PDB entry 1S8L | X-ray diffraction, 2.30 A resolution | chain A

[Chain A]
Name: Bacteriorhodopsin precursor
Organism: Halobacterium sp
UniProtKB: P02945 (BACR_HALN1); residues 1-249 here correspond to UniProt positions 14-262 (UniProt number = residue number + 13)
Amino-acid sequence (249 residues; each row starts with the number of its first residue):
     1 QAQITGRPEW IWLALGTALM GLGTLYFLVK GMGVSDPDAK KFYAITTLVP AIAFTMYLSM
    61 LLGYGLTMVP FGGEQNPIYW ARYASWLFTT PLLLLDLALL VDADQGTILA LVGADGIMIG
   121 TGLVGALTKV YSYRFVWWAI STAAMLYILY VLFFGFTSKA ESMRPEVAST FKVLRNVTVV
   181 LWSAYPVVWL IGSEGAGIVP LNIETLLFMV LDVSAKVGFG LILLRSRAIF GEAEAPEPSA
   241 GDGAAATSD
Unresolved in the structure: 1-3, 65-74, 233-249
Sequence notes: engineered mutation Ser-85 (Asp98 in P02945)
UniProt features mapped onto this chain:
  - modified residue: Gln-1 (Pyrrolidone carboxylic acid), Lys-216 (N6-(retinylidene)lysine)
Small-molecule neighbours:
  - lipid fragment (LI1; 1-[2,6,10.14-tetramethyl-hexadecan-16-yl]-2-[2,10,14-trimethylhexadecan-16-yl]glycerol), molecule 1: Thr-5, Trp-10, Ile-11, Ala-14, Leu-15, Ala-18
  - lipid fragment (LI1), molecule 2: Thr-24, Leu-28, Ala-44, Thr-47, Leu-48, Ala-51
  - lipid fragment (LI1), molecule 3: Leu-48, Ala-51, Ile-52, Thr-55, Met-56, Ala-84, Phe-88
  - lipid fragment (LI1), molecule 4: Phe-54, Thr-55, Leu-58, Ser-59, Leu-62
  - lipid fragment (LI1), molecule 5: Trp-80, Tyr-83, Ala-84, Leu-87, Leu-123, Leu-127
  - lipid fragment (LI1), molecule 6: Leu-146, Phe-153, Val-179
  - lipid fragment (LI1), molecule 7: Val-180, Leu-181, Ala-184, Val-210, Leu-211, Ser-214
  - lipid fragment (LI1), molecule 8: Val-187, Ile-191, Val-199, Pro-200, Ile-203, Leu-207
  - retinal (RET): Tyr-83, Trp-86, Thr-89, Thr-90, Leu-93, Met-118, Gly-122, Trp-138, Ser-141, Thr-142, Met-145, Trp-182, Tyr-185, Pro-186, Trp-189, Asp-212, Ala-215, Lys-216
Reported in the primary citation:
  - conformationally variable residues (side-chain flip): Arg-82, Tyr-83
  - mutagenesis - D85S/D212N (261-fold): increased binding to azide

[Overview]
Chain A binds retinal and 8 copies of lipid fragment. The paper reports that D85S/D212N increase binding to
azide; conformational variability at Arg-82 and Tyr-83.
Chain A is Bacteriorhodopsin precursor (Halobacterium sp); the structure, Anion-free form of the D85S mutant
of bacteriorhodopsin from crystals grown in the presence of halide, was determined by X-ray diffraction
together with 1S8J from the same study.
